PDB entry 8FOD | electron microscopy, 3.80 A resolution | chains 1 and C of the 4 polymer chains in the assembly

Chain 1:
Molecule: DNA polymerase
From: Saccharomyces cerevisiae
UniProt: A0A8H4BVQ7 (A0A8H4BVQ7_YEASX); residues 1-1468 here = UniProt positions 1-1468
Sequence (1468 residues; numbered 1 to 1468; the number before each row is that of its first residue):
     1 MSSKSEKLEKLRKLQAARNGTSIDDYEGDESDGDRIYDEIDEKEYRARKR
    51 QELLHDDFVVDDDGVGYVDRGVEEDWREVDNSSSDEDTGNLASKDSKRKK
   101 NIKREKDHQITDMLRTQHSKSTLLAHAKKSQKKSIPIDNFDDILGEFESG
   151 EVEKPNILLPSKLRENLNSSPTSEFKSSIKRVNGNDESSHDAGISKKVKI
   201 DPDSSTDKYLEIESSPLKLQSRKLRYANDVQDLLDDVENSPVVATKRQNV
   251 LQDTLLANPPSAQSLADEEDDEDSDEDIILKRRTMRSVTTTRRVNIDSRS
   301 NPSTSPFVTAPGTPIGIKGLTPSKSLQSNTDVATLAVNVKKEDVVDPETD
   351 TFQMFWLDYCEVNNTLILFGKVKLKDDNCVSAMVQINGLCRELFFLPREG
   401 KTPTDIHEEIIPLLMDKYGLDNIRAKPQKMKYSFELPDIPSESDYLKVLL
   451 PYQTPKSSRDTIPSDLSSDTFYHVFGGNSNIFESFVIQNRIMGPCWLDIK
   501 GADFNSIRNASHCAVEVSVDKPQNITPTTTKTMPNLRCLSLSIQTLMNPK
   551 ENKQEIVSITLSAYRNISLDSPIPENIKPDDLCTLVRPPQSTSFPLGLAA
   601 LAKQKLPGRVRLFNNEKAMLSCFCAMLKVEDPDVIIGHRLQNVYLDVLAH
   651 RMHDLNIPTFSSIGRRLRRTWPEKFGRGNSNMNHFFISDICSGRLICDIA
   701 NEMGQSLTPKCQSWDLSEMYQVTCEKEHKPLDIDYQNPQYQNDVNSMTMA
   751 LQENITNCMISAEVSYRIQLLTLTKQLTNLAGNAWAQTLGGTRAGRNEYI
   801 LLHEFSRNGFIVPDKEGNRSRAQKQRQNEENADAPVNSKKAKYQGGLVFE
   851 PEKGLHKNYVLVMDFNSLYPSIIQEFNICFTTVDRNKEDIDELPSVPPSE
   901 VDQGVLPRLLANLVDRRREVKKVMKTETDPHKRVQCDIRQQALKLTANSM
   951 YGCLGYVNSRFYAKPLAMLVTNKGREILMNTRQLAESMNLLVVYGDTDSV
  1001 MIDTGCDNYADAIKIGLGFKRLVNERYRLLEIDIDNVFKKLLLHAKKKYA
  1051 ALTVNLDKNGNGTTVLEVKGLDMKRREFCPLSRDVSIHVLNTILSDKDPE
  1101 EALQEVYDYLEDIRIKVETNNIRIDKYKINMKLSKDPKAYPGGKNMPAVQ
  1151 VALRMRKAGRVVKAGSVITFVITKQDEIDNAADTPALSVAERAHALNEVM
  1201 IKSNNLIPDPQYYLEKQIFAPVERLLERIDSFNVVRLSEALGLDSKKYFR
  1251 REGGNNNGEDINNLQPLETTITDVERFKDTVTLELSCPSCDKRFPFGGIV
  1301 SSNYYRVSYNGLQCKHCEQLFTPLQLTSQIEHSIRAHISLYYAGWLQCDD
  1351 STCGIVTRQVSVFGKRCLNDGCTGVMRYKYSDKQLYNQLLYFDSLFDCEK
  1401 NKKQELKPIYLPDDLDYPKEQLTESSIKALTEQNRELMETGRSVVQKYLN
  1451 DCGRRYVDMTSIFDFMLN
Disordered / not traced: 1-350, 374-378, 676-680, 816-849, 1056-1066, 1157-1162, 1175-1186, 1228-1272, 1452-1468

Chain C:
Molecule: DNA polymerase alpha subunit B
From: Saccharomyces cerevisiae
UniProt: A0A8H4F983 (A0A8H4F983_YEASX); residues 1-705 here = UniProt positions 1-705
Sequence (705 residues; numbered 1 to 705; the number before each row is that of its first residue):
     1 MSGSIDVITHFGPDADKPEIITALENLTKLHALSVEDLYIKWEQFSNQRR
    51 QTHTDLTSKNIDEFKQFLQLQMEKRANQISSSSKVNTSTKKPVIKKSLNS
   101 SPLFGLSIPKTPTLKKRKLHGPFSLSDSKQTYNVGSEAETNEKGNSSLKL
   151 EFTPGMAEDAVGDSAPLSHAKSSDAKTPGSSTFQTPTTNTPTTSRQNVPA
   201 GEILDSLNPENIEISSGNPNVGLLSTEEPSYNQVKVEPFYDAKKYKFRTM
   251 RQNLQEASDVLDDQIESFTKIIQNHYKLSPNDFADPTIQSQSEIYAVGRI
   301 VPDSPTYDKFLNPESLSLETSRMGGVGRRVRLDLSQVNELSFFLGQIVAF
   351 KGKNANGDYFTVNSILPLPYPNSPVSTSQELQEFQANLEGSSLKVIVTCG
   401 PYFANDNFSLELLQEFIDSINNEVKPHVLIMFGPFIDITHPLIASGKLPN
   451 FPQFKTQPKTLDELFLKLFTPILKTISPHIQTVLIPSTKDAISNHAAYPQ
   501 ASLIRKALQLPKRNFKCMANPSSFQINEIYFGCSNVDTFKDLKEVIKGGT
   551 TSSRYRLDRVSEHILQQRRYYPIFPGSIRTRIKPKDVSTKKETNDMESKE
   601 EKVYEHISGADLDVSYLGLTEFVGGFSPDIMIIPSELQHFARVVQNVVVI
   651 NPGRFIRATGNRGSYAQITVQCPDLEDGKLTLVEGEEPVYLHNVWKRARV
   701 DLIAS
Disordered / not traced: 1-252, 581-605

How chain 1 and chain C interact:
Pairs across the interface (70):
  M547(1) with N356(C)
  P549(1) with D333(C)
  K550(1) with S335(C); Q336(C)
  E551(1) with T361(C)
  N552(1) with D333(C); A355(C), hydrogen bond (backbone-backbone); N356(C), hydrogen bond (backbone-backbone); Y359(C); T361(C)
  K553(1) with A355(C)
  Q554(1) with A355(C)
  D646(1) with Q291(C)
  H650(1) with Q291(C)
  N681(1) with N281(C); A284(C)
  N683(1) with Q291(C)
  P1141(1) with D308(C)
  G1142(1) with D308(C)
  P1288(1) with G446(C); K447(C), hydrogen bond (backbone-side chain)
  P1323(1) with K459(C)
  L1324(1) with L448(C), hydrophobic; K459(C), hydrogen bond (backbone-backbone); T460(C); L461(C), hydrophobic
  Q1325(1) with G446(C); L448(C), hydrogen bond (side chain-backbone)
  T1327(1) with K459(C); T460(C)
  S1328(1) with I443(C), hydrogen bond (side chain-backbone)
  Q1329(1) with A444(C); S445(C); G446(C)
  H1332(1) with I438(C), hydrogen bond (side chain-backbone)
  A1336(1) with H606(C)
  I1338(1) with A496(C), hydrophobic
  S1339(1) with I578(C); S608(C), hydrogen bond (side chain-backbone); G609(C), hydrogen bond (side chain-backbone); D611(C), hydrogen bond
  L1340(1) with H606(C)
  Y1342(1) with D611(C); L612(C)
  A1343(1) with I578(C), hydrophobic
  L1346(1) with L254(C), hydrophobic
  I1355(1) with P305(C), hydrophobic
  V1356(1) with P305(C); T306(C)
  T1357(1) with P305(C)
  R1358(1) with P305(C); P575(C); G576(C); I578(C)
  V1360(1) with L254(C), hydrophobic
  S1361(1) with G327(C), hydrogen bond (side chain-backbone)
  V1362(1) with S258(C); T320(C); R322(C); G327(C)
  F1363(1) with V326(C); G327(C)
  G1364(1) with L254(C); S258(C)
  L1368(1) with P305(C), hydrophobic
  E1436(1) with K459(C), salt bridge
  K1447(1) with N494(C)
  Y1448(1) with S493(C)
  D1451(1) with N494(C); H495(C), salt bridge
Interface residues without a listed pair, chain 1 (52 interface residues in all): N642, S1286, S1289, E1331, R1335, K1365, N1369, M1376, D1382, T1440
Interface residues without a listed pair, chain C (52 interface residues in all): N253, L261, F283, Q289, S292, S321, K353, N354, P458, A491, F574

In short:
Chain 1 and chain C each contribute 52 residues to their interface; the contacts include 11 hydrogen bonds and
2 salt bridges. Among the polar pairs are E1436(1)-K459(C), D1451(1)-H495(C) and P1288(1)-K447(C).
Here chain 1 is DNA polymerase and chain C is DNA polymerase alpha subunit B, both from Saccharomyces
cerevisiae. Entry 8FOD (Cryo-EM structure of S. cerevisiae DNA polymerase alpha-primase complex in Apo state
conformation II) was determined by electron microscopy together with 8FOC, 8FOE, 8FOH, 8FOJ and 8FOK from the
same study.
